Entry 6OJT (X-ray diffraction, 3.00 A resolution); this record covers chains B and A.

# Chain B (and A)
Name: Lignostilbene-alpha, beta-dioxygenase isozyme I
Organism: Sphingomonas paucimobilis
Notes: EC 1.13.11.43; chain A of this document is another copy of the same molecule, construct and numbering; everything in this record applies to it too
UniProt: Q53353 (LSDX1_SPHPI); residue numbers follow UniProt; this construct covers 2-482
Amino-acid sequence (481 residues; row label = number of the first residue in the row):
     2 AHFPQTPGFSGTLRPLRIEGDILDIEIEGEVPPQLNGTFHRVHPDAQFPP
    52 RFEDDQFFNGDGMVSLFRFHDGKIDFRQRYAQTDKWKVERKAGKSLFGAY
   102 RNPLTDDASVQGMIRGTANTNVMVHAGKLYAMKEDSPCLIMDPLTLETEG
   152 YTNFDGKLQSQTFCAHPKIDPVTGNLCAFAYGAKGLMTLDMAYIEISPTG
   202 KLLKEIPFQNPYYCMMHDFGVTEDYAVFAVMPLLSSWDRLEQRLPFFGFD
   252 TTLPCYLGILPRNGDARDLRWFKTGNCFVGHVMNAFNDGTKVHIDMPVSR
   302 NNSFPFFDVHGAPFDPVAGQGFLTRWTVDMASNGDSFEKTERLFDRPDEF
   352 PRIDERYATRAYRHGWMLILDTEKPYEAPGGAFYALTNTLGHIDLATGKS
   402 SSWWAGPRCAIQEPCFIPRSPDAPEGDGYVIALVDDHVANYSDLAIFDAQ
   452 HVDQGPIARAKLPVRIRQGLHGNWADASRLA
Metal / ion sites: Fe ion: His218, His282, His472
Residues lining bound ligands: 4-Hydroxyazobenzene (NSL): Phe59, Tyr101, Thr121, Lys134, Glu135, Met216, His218, Phe279, Val280, Gly281, His282, Ser304, Phe305, Phe308, Glu350, Leu471
Reported in the primary citation:
  - binding site for 4-Hydroxyazobenzene: Phe59, Tyr101, Lys134, Phe305, Phe308
  - conformationally variable residues (side-chain flip): Phe305, Phe308
  - mutagenesis - F59H, Y101F: decreased catalytic activity
  - mutagenesis - K134M: abolished catalytic activity on lignostilbene
  - catalytic residues: Lys134
  - Fe ion coordination: His167, His218, His282, His472

# How chain B and chain A interact
Contacting residue pairs - 71 pairs, chain B then chain A:
  Ala2(B) - Asp25(A)  hydrogen bond (backbone-side chain)
  Ala2(B) - Ile26(A)
  Ala2(B) - Glu27(A)
  Ala2(B) - Ile28(A)  hydrogen bond (backbone-backbone)
  His3(B) - Ile28(A)
  His3(B) - Gly30(A)  hydrogen bond (side chain-backbone)
  His3(B) - Glu31(A)  salt bridge
  Arg15(B) - Glu27(A)  salt bridge
  Arg15(B) - Tyr442(A)
  Arg15(B) - Lys462(A)  hydrogen bond (side chain-backbone)
  Arg15(B) - Leu463(A)  hydrogen bond (side chain-backbone)
  Arg15(B) - Pro464(A)
  Pro16(B) - Glu27(A)
  Pro16(B) - Pro464(A)
  Leu17(B) - Pro464(A)
  Arg18(B) - Asp22(A)
  Arg18(B) - Ile23(A)
  Arg18(B) - Leu24(A)  hydrogen bond (side chain-backbone)
  Arg18(B) - Asp25(A)  hydrogen bond (side chain-backbone)
  Arg18(B) - Ile26(A)
  Arg18(B) - Glu27(A)
  Ile19(B) - Ile19(A)  hydrophobic
  Ile19(B) - Asp22(A)
  Ile19(B) - Ile23(A)  hydrophobic
  Glu20(B) - Gly21(A)
  Glu20(B) - Asp22(A)  hydrogen bond (backbone-backbone)
  Gly21(B) - Glu20(A)
  Gly21(B) - Gly21(A)
  Asp22(B) - Arg18(A)
  Asp22(B) - Ile19(A)
  Asp22(B) - Glu20(A)  hydrogen bond (backbone-backbone)
  Ile23(B) - Arg18(A)
  Ile23(B) - Ile19(A)  hydrophobic
  Leu24(B) - Arg18(A)  hydrogen bond (backbone-side chain)
  Leu24(B) - Phe49(A)  hydrophobic
  Leu24(B) - Arg91(A)
  Asp25(B) - Ala2(A)  hydrogen bond (side chain-backbone)
  Asp25(B) - Arg18(A)  hydrogen bond (backbone-side chain)
  Ile26(B) - Ala2(A)  hydrogen bond (backbone-backbone)
  Ile26(B) - Arg18(A)
  Glu27(B) - Ala2(A)
  Glu27(B) - Arg15(A)  salt bridge
  Glu27(B) - Pro16(A)
  Glu27(B) - Arg18(A)
  Ile28(B) - Ala2(A)  hydrogen bond (backbone-backbone)
  Ile28(B) - His3(A)
  Gly30(B) - His3(A)  hydrogen bond (backbone-side chain)
  Glu31(B) - His3(A)  salt bridge
  Gln48(B) - Leu24(A)
  Phe49(B) - Leu24(A)  hydrophobic
  Arg91(B) - Leu24(A)
  Gly94(B) - Lys74(A)
  Val439(B) - Val439(A)
  Val439(B) - Ala440(A)
  Ala440(B) - Val439(A)
  Ala440(B) - Ala440(A)
  Ala440(B) - Asn441(A)  hydrogen bond (backbone-side chain)
  Asn441(B) - Ala440(A)  hydrogen bond (side chain-backbone)
  Asn441(B) - Tyr442(A)  hydrogen bond
  Tyr442(B) - Arg15(A)
  Tyr442(B) - Asn441(A)  hydrogen bond
  Tyr442(B) - Arg466(A)  hydrogen bond
  Lys462(B) - Arg15(A)
  Leu463(B) - Arg15(A)  hydrogen bond (backbone-side chain)
  Pro464(B) - Arg15(A)
  Pro464(B) - Pro16(A)
  Pro464(B) - Leu17(A)
  Pro464(B) - Val465(A)
  Val465(B) - Pro464(A)
  Val465(B) - Val465(A)  hydrophobic
  Arg466(B) - Tyr442(A)
Other interface residues (no listed pair), chain B (33 interface residues in all): Phe4, Lys74
Other interface residues (no listed pair), chain A (33 interface residues in all): Gln6, Gln48, Gly94

# Overview
The chain B/chain A interface involves 33 residues from each chain, with 21 hydrogen bonds and 4 salt bridges.
Polar contacts include His3(B)-Glu31(A), Arg15(B)-Glu27(A) and Ala2(B)-Asp25(A). Bound to chain B:
4-Hydroxyazobenzene. The paper reports the catalytic residue Lys134(B); F59H and Y101F of chain B reduce
catalytic activity.
Chain B and chain A are both Lignostilbene-alpha, beta-dioxygenase isozyme I (Sphingomonas paucimobilis); the
structure, Crystal structure of Sphingomonas paucimobilis TMY1009 LsdA phenylazophenol complex, was determined
by X-ray diffraction (same publication as 6OJR and 6OJW).
